Entry 5DS5 (X-ray diffraction, 2.95 A resolution); this record covers chains B and E of the 8 polymer chains in the assembly.

[Chain B]
Protein: CRISPR-associated endonuclease Cas1
Organism: Escherichia coli (strain K12)
Notes: EC 3.1.-.-
UniProtKB: Q46896 (CAS1_ECOLI); residues 1-305 here = UniProt positions 1-305
Chain sequence (306 residues; numbered 0 to 305; the number before each row is that of its first residue; numbering starts at 0):
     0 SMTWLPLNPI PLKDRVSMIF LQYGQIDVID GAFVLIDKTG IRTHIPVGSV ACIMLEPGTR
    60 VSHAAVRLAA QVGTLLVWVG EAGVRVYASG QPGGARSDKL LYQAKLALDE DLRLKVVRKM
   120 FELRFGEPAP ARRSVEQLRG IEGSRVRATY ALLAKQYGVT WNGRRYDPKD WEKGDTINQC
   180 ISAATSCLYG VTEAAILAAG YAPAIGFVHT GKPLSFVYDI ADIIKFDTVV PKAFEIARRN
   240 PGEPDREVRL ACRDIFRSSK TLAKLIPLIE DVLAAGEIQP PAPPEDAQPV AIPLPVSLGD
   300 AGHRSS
Disordered / not traced: 0-3, 281-305
Differences from the reference sequence: expression tag (0)
Metal / ion sites: Mg2+: Glu-141, Asp-221 (shared with 2 residues of chain H)
Curated features (UniProtKB/Swiss-Prot):
  - binding site (Mg(2+)): Glu-141, His-208, Asp-221
  - mutagenesis: Tyr-22 (Y22A: Slightly decreased spacer acquisition in vivo; Y22F: Nearly wild-type spacer acquisition in vivo), Arg-41 (R41E: Dramatically decreased spacer acquisition in vivo), Arg-59 (R59A: Loss of spacer acquisition in vivo, decreased protospacer binding; R59D: Dramatically decreased spacer acquisition in vitro, 250-fold decreased affinity for protospacer DNA), Arg-66 (R66D: Dramatically decreased spacer acquisition in vitro, 250-fold decreased affinity for protospacer DNA; R66E: Dramatically decreased spacer acquisition in vivo), Arg-84 (R84A: Decreased spacer acquisition in vivo; R84E: Dramatically decreased spacer acquisition in vivo), Glu-141 (E141A: No cleavage of any substrates, no restoration of UV or mitomycin C (MMC) resistance. Loss of spacer acquisition in vivo), Tyr-149 (Y149A: No effect on in vitro protospacer integration), Tyr-165 (Y165A: No effect on in vitro protospacer integration. Alone significantly decreased protospacer acquisition in vivo ...), Trp-170 (W170A: Alone significantly decreased protospacer acquisition in vivo. Decreased protospacer binding; in association with A-170), Thr-184 (T184A: No cleavage of any substrates), Tyr-188 (Y188A: Partial inhibition of cleavage. No effect on in vitro protospacer integration. Significantly decreased protospacer acquisition in vivo), His-208 (H208A: No cleavage of any substrates, no restoration of UV or MMC resistance. Loss of spacer acquisition in vivo), 13 further mutagenesis entries in UniProt
From the paper describing this entry:
  - Mg2+ coordination: Glu-141, Asp-221
  - mutagenesis - R59D, R66D: decreased binding to 5 nt overhang protospacer
  - mutagenesis - R59D, R66D: decreased catalytic activity on protospacer substrates
  - mutagenesis - Y22A: decreased catalytic activity on splayed ends

[Chain E]
Protein: CRISPR-associated endoribonuclease Cas2
Organism: Escherichia coli (strain K12)
Notes: EC 3.1.-.-
UniProtKB: P45956 (CAS2_ECOLI); residue numbers follow UniProt; this construct covers 1-94
Chain sequence (104 residues; row label = number of the first residue in the row; numbering starts at 0):
     0 MMSMLVVVTE NVPPRLRGRL AIWLLEVRAG VYVGDVSAKI REMIWEQIAG LAEEGNVVMA
    60 WATNTETGFE FQTFGLNRRT PVDLDGLRLV SFLPVGSSEN LYFQ
Disordered / not traced: 0, 95-103
Differences from the reference sequence: initiating methionine (0); expression tag (95-103)
Curated features (UniProtKB/Swiss-Prot):
  - mutagenesis: Glu-9 (E9A/R: No effect on spacer acquisition, Cas1-Cas2 complex formation or CRISPR DNA-binding by complex), Asn-10 (N10A: No effect on spacer acquisition), Arg-14 to Arg-16 (No in vivspacer acquisition, significantly decreased protospacer binding), Arg-14 (R14A: Slight decrease in spacer acquisition), Arg-16 (R16A: Slight decrease in spacer acquisition; R16E: Dramatically decreased spacer acquisition in vivo), Arg-18 (R18A: Very little spacer acquisition), Arg-27 (R27A: Slight decrease in spacer acquisition), Lys-38 to Arg-40 (Very little in vivo spacer acquisition), Glu-65 (E65A: No effect on spacer acquisition; E65R: Slight decrease in spacer acquisition, Cas1-Cas2 complex formation or CRISPR DNA-binding by complex. Loss of spacer acquisition; when associated with R-84), Arg-77 to Arg-78 (No spacer acquisition, significantly decreased protospacer binding), Arg-77 (R77E: No change in spacer acquisition in vivo), Arg-78 (R78E: Dramatically decreased spacer acquisition in vivo), 2 further mutagenesis entries in UniProt

[Interface between chain B and chain E]
Residue-residue contacts (27; chain B residue first):
  Leu-4(B) / Arg-18(E)  hydrogen bond (backbone-side chain)
  Leu-4(B) / Glu-45(E)
  Leu-4(B) / Gln-46(E)
  Leu-4(B) / Leu-50(E)  hydrophobic
  Pro-5(B) / Gln-46(E)
  Leu-6(B) / Arg-18(E)
  Leu-6(B) / Ile-21(E)  hydrophobic
  Leu-6(B) / Trp-22(E)  hydrophobic
  Ile-9(B) / Trp-22(E)
  Ile-9(B) / Ile-39(E)  hydrophobic
  Asp-13(B) / Met-1(E)
  Asp-29(B) / Pro-13(E)
  Asp-29(B) / Gly-17(E)
  Gly-30(B) / Ile-21(E)
  Ala-31(B) / Gly-17(E)
  Ala-31(B) / Ala-20(E)  hydrophobic
  His-43(B) / Glu-25(E)
  Ile-44(B) / Ala-20(E)
  Pro-45(B) / Ala-20(E)
  Pro-45(B) / Ile-21(E)
  Pro-45(B) / Trp-22(E)
  Val-46(B) / Ile-21(E)  hydrogen bond (backbone-backbone)
  Gly-47(B) / Ile-21(E)  hydrogen bond (backbone-backbone)
  Gly-47(B) / Trp-22(E)
  Ser-48(B) / Ile-21(E)
  Ser-48(B) / Trp-22(E)  hydrogen bond (side chain-backbone)
  Val-71(B) / Ile-21(E)  hydrophobic
Other interface residues (no listed pair), chain B (17 interface residues in all): Pro-10, Leu-67
Other interface residues (no listed pair), chain E (16 interface residues in all): Arg-14, Leu-23, Ser-36, Gly-49

[Summary]
17 residues of chain B and 16 residues of chain E are in contact, with 4 hydrogen bonds. Among the polar pairs
are Leu-4(B)/Arg-18(E), Ser-48(B)/Trp-22(E) and Val-46(B)/Ile-21(E). The paper reports that R59D and R66D of
chain B reduce binding to 5 nt overhang protospacer; Mg2+ coordination by Glu-141(B) and Asp-221(B).
Here chain B is CRISPR-associated endonuclease Cas1 and chain E is CRISPR-associated endoribonuclease Cas2,
both from Escherichia coli (strain K12). Entry 5DS5 (Crystal structure the Escherichia coli Cas1-Cas2 complex
bound to protospacer DNA and Mg) was determined by X-ray diffraction together with 5DS4 and 5DS6 from the same
study.
